4OQ9 - chains A and O of the 60 polymer chains in the assembly; structure by X-ray diffraction, 1.45 A resolution.

Chain A (and O):
Molecule: Coat protein
From: Satellite Tobacco Mosaic Virus
Notes: chain O of this document is another copy of the same molecule, construct and numbering; everything in this record applies to it too
Reference sequence: P17574 (COAT_STMV); residue numbers follow UniProt; this construct covers 1-159
Sequence (159 residues; numbered 1 to 159; the number before each row is that of its first residue):
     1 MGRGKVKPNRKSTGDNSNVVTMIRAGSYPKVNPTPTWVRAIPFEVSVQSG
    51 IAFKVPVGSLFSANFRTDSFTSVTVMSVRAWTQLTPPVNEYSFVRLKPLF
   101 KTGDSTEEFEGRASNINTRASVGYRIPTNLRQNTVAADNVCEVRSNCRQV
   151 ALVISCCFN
Unresolved in the structure: 1-15
Bound ions: Na+: D68 (shared with D68(O) of chain O)
What the authors report for this chain:
  - binding site for sulfate ion: R95, N117
  - binding site for the 2-nt RNA strand: R125, R131
  - binding site for the 2-nt RNA strand: N16 (proposed by the authors, not directly observed)
  - binding site for phosphate ion: N115, N117

Interface between chain A and chain O:
Pairs across the interface - 95 pairs, chain A then chain O:
  N16(A) with R125(O); T128(O)
  S17(A) with P127(O); N129(O)
  N18(A) with P127(O); N129(O), hydrogen bond (backbone-side chain)
  V19(A) with P127(O)
  V20(A) with F100(O), hydrophobic; E107(O); F109(O), hydrophobic; R125(O); P127(O)
  T21(A) with F109(O); Y124(O); R125(O), hydrogen bond (backbone-backbone)
  M22(A) with F109(O), hydrophobic; V122(O), hydrophobic; G123(O)
  I23(A) with S77(O); R79(O); V122(O); G123(O), hydrogen bond (backbone-backbone); Y124(O); R125(O)
  A25(A) with S121(O), hydrogen bond (backbone-side chain); V122(O)
  G26(A) with W81(O), hydrogen bond (backbone-side chain); S121(O), hydrogen bond (backbone-side chain)
  S27(A) with W81(O)
  Y28(A) with P42(O); W81(O); R119(O); A151(O), hydrophobic
  P29(A) with W81(O)
  V31(A) with P42(O), hydrophobic
  P33(A) with R39(O), hydrogen bond (backbone-side chain); N64(O); F65(O)
  T34(A) with N64(O); R66(O), hydrogen bond (backbone-side chain)
  P35(A) with W37(O), hydrophobic; R39(O); R66(O), hydrogen bond (backbone-side chain)
  T36(A) with W37(O)
  W37(A) with T36(O); W37(O), hydrophobic
  R39(A) with P33(O), hydrogen bond (side chain-backbone); P35(O)
  P42(A) with Y28(O)
  N64(A) with P33(O); T34(O)
  F65(A) with P33(O)
  R66(A) with T34(O), hydrogen bond (side chain-backbone); P35(O), hydrogen bond (side chain-backbone); S69(O), hydrogen bond; F70(O); N159(O)
  S69(A) with R66(O), hydrogen bond
  F70(A) with R66(O)
  S77(A) with I23(O)
  R79(A) with I23(O)
  W81(A) with G26(O), hydrogen bond (side chain-backbone); S27(O); Y28(O); P29(O)
  P98(A) with V20(O), hydrophobic
  F100(A) with V20(O), hydrophobic
  E107(A) with V20(O)
  F109(A) with V20(O), hydrophobic; M22(O)
  R119(A) with Y28(O)
  S121(A) with A25(O), hydrogen bond (side chain-backbone); G26(O), hydrogen bond (side chain-backbone)
  V122(A) with M22(O), hydrophobic; I23(O); A25(O)
  G123(A) with M22(O); I23(O), hydrogen bond (backbone-backbone)
  Y124(A) with V20(O), hydrophobic; T21(O); I23(O)
  R125(A) with N16(O); V20(O); T21(O), hydrogen bond (backbone-backbone); I23(O)
  P127(A) with S17(O); N18(O); V19(O); V20(O)
  T128(A) with N16(O)
  N129(A) with S17(O); N18(O), hydrogen bond (side chain-backbone)
  A151(A) with Y28(O), hydrophobic
  V153(A) with Y28(O)
  N159(A) with R66(O)
Other interface residues (no listed pair), chain A (54 interface residues in all): N32, A40, E44, A63, D68, V78, S105, E110, L130
Other interface residues (no listed pair), chain O (55 interface residues in all): V31, N32, A40, E44, A63, D68, V78, P98, S105, E110, I126, L130, V153

Summary:
Chain A and chain O form an interface of 54 and 55 residues respectively, with 20 hydrogen bonds. Polar pairs
include N18(A)-N129(O), A25(A)-S121(O) and G26(A)-W81(O). From the paper: a binding site for the 2-nt RNA
strand at R125(A), R131(A) and N16(A); a binding site for sulfate ion at R95(A) and N117(A).
Chain A and chain O are both Coat protein (Satellite Tobacco Mosaic Virus); the structure, Satellite Tobacco
Mosaic Virus Refined to 1.4 A Resolution using non-crystallographic symmetry restraints, was determined by
X-ray diffraction together with 4NIA and 4OQ8 from the same study.
